Entry 6PFU (X-ray diffraction, 1.62 A resolution); this record covers chain A.

# Chain A
Protein: Green fluorescent protein
Source organism: Aequorea victoria
Amino-acid sequence (250 residues; numbered -12 to 239; 2 numbers in that range are skipped by the numbering (no residue carries them; nothing is unmodelled there); the number before each row is that of its first residue; numbers below 1 keep their minus sign (Met-12 is residue -12)):
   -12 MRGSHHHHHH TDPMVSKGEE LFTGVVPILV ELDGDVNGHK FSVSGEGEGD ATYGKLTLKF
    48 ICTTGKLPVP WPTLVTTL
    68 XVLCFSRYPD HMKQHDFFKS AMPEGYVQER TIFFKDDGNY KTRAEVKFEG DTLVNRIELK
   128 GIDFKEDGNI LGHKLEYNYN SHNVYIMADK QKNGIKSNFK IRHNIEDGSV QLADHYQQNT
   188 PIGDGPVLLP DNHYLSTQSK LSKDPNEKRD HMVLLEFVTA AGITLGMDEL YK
Not modelled in the structure: -12 to 1, 233-239
Modified positions: OHD ({(4Z)-2-[(1S)-1-aminoethyl]-4-[(3-chloro-4-hydroxyphenyl)methylidene]-5-oxo-4,5-dihydro-1H-imidazol-1-yl}acetic acid) at position 68
Glycans and other covalent adducts: covalent link Leu65-OHD_68

# In short
Chain A is Green fluorescent protein (Aequorea victoria); the structure, rsEGFP2 with a chlorinated
chromophore in the non-fluorescent off-state in a contracted unit cell, was determined by X-ray diffraction
together with 6PFR, 6PFS and 6PFT from the same study.
